PDB entry 6N2R | X-ray diffraction, 2.10 A resolution | chains A and T of the 4 polymer chains in the assembly

== Chain A ==
Molecule: DNA polymerase beta
Organism: Homo sapiens
Notes: EC 2.7.7.7, 4.2.99.-
UniProtKB: P06746 (DPOLB_HUMAN); numbering as in UniProt (aligned over 1-335)
Sequence (335 residues; each row starts with the number of its first residue):
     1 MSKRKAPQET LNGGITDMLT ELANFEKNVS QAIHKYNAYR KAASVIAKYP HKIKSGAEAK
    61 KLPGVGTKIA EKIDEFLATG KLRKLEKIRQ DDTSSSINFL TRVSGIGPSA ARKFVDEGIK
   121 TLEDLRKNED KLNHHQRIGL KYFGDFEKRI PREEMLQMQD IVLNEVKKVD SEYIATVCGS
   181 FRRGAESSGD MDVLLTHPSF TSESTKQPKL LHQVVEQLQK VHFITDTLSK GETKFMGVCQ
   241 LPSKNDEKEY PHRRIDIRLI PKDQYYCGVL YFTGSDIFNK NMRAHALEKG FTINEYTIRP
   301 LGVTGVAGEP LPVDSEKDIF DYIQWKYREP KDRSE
Not modelled in the structure: 1-9
Bound ions: Na+ site 1: Lys-60, Leu-62, Val-65 (shared with 1 residue of chain D); Na+ site 2: Thr-101, Val-103, Ile-106 (shared with 1 residue of chain P)

== Chain T ==
Molecule: 16-nt DNA strand
Notes: fragment: Template Strand
Sequence (16 nucleotides; each row starts with the number of its first residue):
     1 CCGACXGCGC ATCAGC
Modified residues: 1CC (5-carboxy-2'-deoxycytidine monophosphate) at position 6

== Interface between chain A and chain T ==
Pairs across the interface (14; chain A residue first):
  His-34(A) with DC5(T), stacking on the base
  Asn-133(A) with DT12(T), phosphate contact
  His-134(A) with DT12(T), phosphate contact
  Ser-229(A) with DC10(T), phosphate contact; DA11(T), phosphate contact
  Lys-230(A) with DC10(T), hydrogen bond to the phosphate; DA11(T), hydrogen bond to the phosphate
  Gly-231(A) with DC10(T), phosphate contact
  Glu-232(A) with DC10(T), hydrogen bond to the phosphate
  Thr-233(A) with DG9(T), hydrogen bond to the phosphate; DC10(T), hydrogen bond to the phosphate
  Lys-234(A) with DG9(T), phosphate contact; DC10(T), hydrogen bond to the phosphate
  Tyr-296(A) with DC8(T), sugar contact
Interface residues without a listed pair, chain A (13 interface residues in all): Asn-37, Leu-228, Tyr-271
Interface residues without a listed pair, chain T (7 interface residues in all): 1CC_6

== Overview ==
The interface between chain A and chain T involves 13 residues on one side and 7 on the other; the contacts
include 6 hydrogen bonds and 1 aromatic stacking contact. Among the polar pairs are Lys-230(A)/DC10(T),
Lys-230(A)/DA11(T) and Glu-232(A)/DC10(T).
Here chain A is DNA polymerase beta (Homo sapiens) and chain T is a 16-nt DNA strand. Entry 6N2R (Binary
complex crystal structure of DNA polymerase Beta with 5-carboxy-dC (5-caC) at the templating position) was
determined by X-ray diffraction together with 6N2S and 6N2T from the same study.
